Entry 9JT2 (electron microscopy, 3.19 A resolution); this record covers chains A and D of the 18 polymer chains in the assembly.

== Chain A ==
Protein: Ago
From: Novosphingopyxis baekryungensis DSM 16222
Sequence (485 residues; numbered 1 to 485; the number before each row is that of its first residue):
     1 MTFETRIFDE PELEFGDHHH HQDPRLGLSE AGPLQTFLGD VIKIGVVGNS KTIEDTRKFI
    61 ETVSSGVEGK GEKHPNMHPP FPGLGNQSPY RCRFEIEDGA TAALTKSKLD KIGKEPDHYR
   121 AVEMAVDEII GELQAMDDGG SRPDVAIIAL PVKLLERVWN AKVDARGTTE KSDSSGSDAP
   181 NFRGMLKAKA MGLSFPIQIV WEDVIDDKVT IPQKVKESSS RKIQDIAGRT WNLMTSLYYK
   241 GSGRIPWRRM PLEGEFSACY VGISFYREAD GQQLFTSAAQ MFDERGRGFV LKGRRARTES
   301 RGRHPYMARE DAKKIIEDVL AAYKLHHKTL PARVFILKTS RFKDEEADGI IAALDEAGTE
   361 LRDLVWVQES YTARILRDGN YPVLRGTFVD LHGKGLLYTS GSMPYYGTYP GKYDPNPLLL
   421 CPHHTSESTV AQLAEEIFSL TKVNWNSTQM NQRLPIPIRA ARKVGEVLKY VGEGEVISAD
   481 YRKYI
Disordered / not traced: 1, 163-178
Metal / ion sites: Mg2+: Asn446, Ile485 (shared with 2 residues of chain C)
What the authors report for this chain:
  - mutagenesis - E97A/G140A/R142A/R244A, Q134A/R142A/R295A/D480A, E253A/F256A/R285A/R287A/K324A/E360A: abolished catalytic activity

== Chain D ==
Molecule: 21-nt DNA strand
From: Novosphingopyxis baekryungensis DSM 16222
Sequence (21 nucleotides; numbered 1 to 21; the number before each row is that of its first residue):
     1 TATCGTCAGC TGTGCAGTAT T
Disordered / not traced: 1, 20-21

== Interface between chain A and chain D ==
Contacting residue pairs (28):
  Lys70(A) - DA19(D)  base contact
  His74(A) - DA19(D)  base contact
  Met77(A) - DA19(D)  base contact
  His78(A) - DA19(D)  hydrogen bond to the base
  Gln213(A) - DC15(D)  sugar contact
  Gln213(A) - DA16(D)  phosphate contact
  Lys214(A) - DG14(D)  salt bridge to the phosphate
  Lys214(A) - DC15(D)  hydrogen bond to the phosphate
  Val215(A) - DC15(D)  hydrogen bond to the phosphate
  Lys222(A) - DT18(D)  base contact
  Ile223(A) - DT18(D)  base contact
  Gln224(A) - DT18(D)  hydrogen bond to the base
  Phe265(A) - DT11(D)  sugar contact
  Tyr266(A) - DG12(D)  phosphate contact
  Arg267(A) - DG12(D)  hydrogen bond to the phosphate
  Thr339(A) - DC10(D)  phosphate contact
  Thr339(A) - DT11(D)  hydrogen bond to the phosphate
  Ser340(A) - DC10(D)  sugar contact
  Trp366(A) - DG9(D)  phosphate contact
  Trp366(A) - DC10(D)  hydrogen bond to the phosphate
  Gln368(A) - DG9(D)  hydrogen bond to the phosphate
  Ser370(A) - DC10(D)  hydrogen bond to the phosphate
  Pro410(A) - DA19(D)  phosphate contact
  Gly411(A) - DA19(D)  sugar contact
  Lys412(A) - DG17(D)  hydrogen bond to the phosphate
  Lys412(A) - DT18(D)  salt bridge to the phosphate
  Arg462(A) - DT11(D)  salt bridge to the phosphate
  Lys469(A) - DG12(D)  salt bridge to the phosphate
Interface residues without a listed pair, chain A (30 interface residues in all): Lys73, Asn181, Lys216, Ser219, Pro305, Thr408, Tyr409
Interface residues without a listed pair, chain D (11 interface residues in all): DT13

== In short ==
30 residues of chain A and 11 residues of chain D are in contact, with 10 hydrogen bonds and 4 salt bridges.
Polar contacts include His78(A)-DA19(D), Gln224(A)-DT18(D) and Lys214(A)-DC15(D). Asn446(A) and Ile485(A)
coordinate Mg2+. The paper reports that E97A/G140A/R142A/R244A, Q134A/R142A/R295A/D480A and
E253A/F256A/R285A/R287A/K324A/E360A of chain A abolish catalytic activity.
Here chain A is Ago and chain D is a 21-nt DNA strand, both from Novosphingopyxis baekryungensis DSM 16222.
Entry 9JT2 (substrate-bound NbaSPARDA complexes) was determined by electron microscopy together with 9JSB,
9JSP and 9JSZ from the same study.
